PDB entry 7Q13 | electron microscopy, 3.00 A resolution | chains A and B of the 8 polymer chains in the assembly

[Chain A (and B)]
Name: Glycogen [starch] synthase, muscle
Organism: Homo sapiens
Notes: EC 2.4.1.11; chain B of this document is another copy of the same molecule, construct and numbering; everything in this record applies to it too
Reference sequence: P13807 (GYS1_HUMAN); numbering as in UniProt (aligned over 1-737)
Chain sequence (737 residues; numbered 1 to 737; the number before each row is that of its first residue):
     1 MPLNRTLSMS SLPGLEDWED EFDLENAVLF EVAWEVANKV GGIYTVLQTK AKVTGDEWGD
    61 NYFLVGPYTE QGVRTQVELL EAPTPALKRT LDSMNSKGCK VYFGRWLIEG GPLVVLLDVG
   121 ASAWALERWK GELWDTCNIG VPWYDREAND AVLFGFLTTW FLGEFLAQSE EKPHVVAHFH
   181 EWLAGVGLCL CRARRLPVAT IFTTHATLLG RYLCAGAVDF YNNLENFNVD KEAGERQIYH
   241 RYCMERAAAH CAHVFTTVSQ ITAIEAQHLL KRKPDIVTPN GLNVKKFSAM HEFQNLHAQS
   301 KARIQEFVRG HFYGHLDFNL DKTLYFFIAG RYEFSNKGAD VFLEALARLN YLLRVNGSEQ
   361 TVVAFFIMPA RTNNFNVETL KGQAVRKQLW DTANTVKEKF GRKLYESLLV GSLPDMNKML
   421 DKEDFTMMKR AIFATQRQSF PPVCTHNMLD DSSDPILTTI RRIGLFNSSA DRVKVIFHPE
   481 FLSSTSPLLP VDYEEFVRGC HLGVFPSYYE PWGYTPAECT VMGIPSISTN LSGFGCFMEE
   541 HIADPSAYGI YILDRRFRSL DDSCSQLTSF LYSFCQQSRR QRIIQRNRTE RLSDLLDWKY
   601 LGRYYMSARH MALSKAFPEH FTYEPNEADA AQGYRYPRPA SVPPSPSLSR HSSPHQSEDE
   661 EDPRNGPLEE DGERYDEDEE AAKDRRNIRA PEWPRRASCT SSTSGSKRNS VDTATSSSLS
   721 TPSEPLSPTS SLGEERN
Unresolved in the structure: 1-28, 619-737
Curated features (UniProtKB/Swiss-Prot):
  - binding site (UDP): Lys39, Arg331, Thr515
  - binding site (UDP-alpha-D-glucose): His205, Arg211, Arg331, Glu510, Trp512, Gly513
  - binding site (alpha-D-glucose 6-phosphate): His291, Glu292, Gln294, His297, Lys301, His501, Arg582, Arg586
  - modified residue: Ser8 (Phosphoserine), Ser11 (Phosphoserine), Ser412 (Phosphoserine), Ser641 (Phosphoserine), Ser645 (Phosphoserine), Ser649 (Phosphoserine), Ser652 (Phosphoserine), Ser653 (Phosphoserine), Ser657 (Phosphoserine), Ser698 (Phosphoserine), Thr700 (Phosphothreonine), Ser710 (Phosphoserine), Thr721 (Phosphothreonine), Ser727 (Phosphoserine), Ser731 (Phosphoserine)
  - natural variant: Gly464 (G464S: In NIDDM)
Residues lining bound ligands:
  - 6-O-phosphono-alpha-D-glucopyranose (G6P), molecule 1: Ala289, His291, Glu292
  - 6-O-phosphono-alpha-D-glucopyranose (G6P), molecule 2: Gln294, His297, Ala298, Lys301, His501, Arg579, Arg582, Ile583, Arg586
  - alpha-D-glucopyranose (GLC): Gly42, Ile43, Glu181, His205, Ala206, Arg211, Val258, Asn280, Arg331, Glu510, Pro511, Trp512, Gly513, Tyr514
  - UDP (uridine-5'-diphosphate): Lys39, Gly41, Gly42, Thr45, Arg211, Ala329, Gly330, Arg331, Lys337, Ile367, Phe481, Leu482, Tyr493, Gly513, Tyr514, Thr515, Glu518
What the authors report for this chain:
  - binding site for 6-O-phosphono-alpha-D-glucopyranose: His291, Glu292, Gln294, Lys301, His501, Arg579, Arg582, Arg586
  - conformationally variable residues (order/disorder transition): Met290 to Glu292
  - binding site for UDP: Gly41, Arg331, Lys337, Ile367, Phe481, Tyr493, Glu518
  - binding site for alpha-D-glucopyranose: His205, Ala206, Arg211, Glu510, Pro511, Trp512, Gly513, Tyr514
  - mutagenesis - R582A/R586A: abolished binding to 6-O-phosphono-alpha-D-glucopyranose
  - self-association interface (contacts with another copy of this molecule); pairs are residue here / residue on that copy: Met290-Ile583 (hydrophobic contact), Ile584-Met290 (hydrophobic contact)

[Chain A / chain B interface]
Pairs across the interface (32):
  Glu78(A) - Lys422(B)  salt bridge
  Leu107(A) - Lys422(B)
  Leu107(A) - Thr426(B)
  Asn374(A) - Val377(B)
  Asn374(A) - Lys381(B)
  Phe375(A) - Val377(B)
  Val377(A) - Asn374(B)
  Val377(A) - Phe375(B)
  Val377(A) - Val377(B)  hydrophobic
  Val377(A) - Leu380(B)  hydrophobic
  Leu380(A) - Val377(B)  hydrophobic
  Lys381(A) - Asn374(B)
  Ala384(A) - Pro487(B)  hydrophobic
  Lys387(A) - Lys387(B)
  Gln388(A) - Ser486(B)
  Gln388(A) - Pro490(B)
  Lys422(A) - Glu78(B)  salt bridge
  Lys422(A) - Leu107(B)
  Thr426(A) - Leu107(B)
  Arg430(A) - Ser483(B)
  Arg430(A) - Ser484(B)
  Arg430(A) - Thr485(B)
  Ala431(A) - Thr485(B)
  Ala434(A) - Thr485(B)
  Ser483(A) - Arg430(B)
  Ser484(A) - Arg430(B)
  Thr485(A) - Arg430(B)
  Thr485(A) - Ala431(B)
  Thr485(A) - Ala434(B)
  Ser486(A) - Gln388(B)
  Pro487(A) - Ala384(B)  hydrophobic
  Pro490(A) - Gln388(B)
Other interface residues (no listed pair), chain A (23 interface residues in all): Gln76, Met427
Other interface residues (no listed pair), chain B (24 interface residues in all): Gln76, Val385, Met427

[Overview]
Chain A and chain B form an interface of 23 and 24 residues respectively; the contacts include 2 salt bridges.
Its one salt-bridged contact is Glu78(A)-Lys422(B). Ligands of chain A: 6-O-phosphono-alpha-D-glucopyranose,
UDP and alpha-D-glucopyranose. From the paper: a binding site for 6-O-phosphono-alpha-D-glucopyranose at
His291(A), Glu292(A) and Gln294(A) among others; R582A/R586A of chain A abolish binding to
6-O-phosphono-alpha-D-glucopyranose.
Both chains are Glycogen [starch] synthase, muscle (Homo sapiens). Entry 7Q13 (Human GYS1-GYG1 complex
activated state bound to glucose-6-phosphate, uridine diphosphate, and glucose) was determined by electron
microscopy, deposited together with 7Q0B, 7Q0S and 7Q12.
